4YG7 - chains T and C of the 8 polymer chains in the assembly; structure by X-ray diffraction, 3.77 A resolution.

Chain T:
Molecule: 50-nt DNA strand
Sequence (50 nucleotides; row label = number of the first residue in the row):
   670 GCTTATCCCC TTAAGGGGAT ATATATATAT ATATCCCCTT AAGGGGATAG

Chain C:
Name: Antitoxin HipB
Organism: Escherichia coli (strain K12)
Reference sequence: P23873 (HIPB_ECOLI); residue numbers follow UniProt; this construct covers 4-74
Amino-acid sequence (71 residues; numbered 4 to 74; the number before each row is that of its first residue):
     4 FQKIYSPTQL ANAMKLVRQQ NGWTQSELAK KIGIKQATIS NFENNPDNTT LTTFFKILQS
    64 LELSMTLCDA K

Interface between chain T and chain C:
Pairs across the interface (11):
  DA683(T) with Asn51(C), hydrogen bond to the phosphate; Thr53(C), phosphate contact
  DG684(T) with Thr41(C), hydrogen bond to the phosphate; Thr52(C), phosphate contact; Thr53(C), hydrogen bond to the phosphate; Thr56(C), hydrogen bond to the phosphate
  DG685(T) with Ile37(C), phosphate contact; Lys38(C), hydrogen bond to the phosphate; Thr41(C), hydrogen bond to the phosphate
  DG686(T) with Lys38(C), hydrogen bond to the base
  DG687(T) with Lys38(C), hydrogen bond to the base
Also at the interface, not in a pair above, chain T (6 interface residues in all): DA688
Also at the interface, not in a pair above, chain C (9 interface residues in all): Gly36, Asn44

In short:
6 residues of chain T and 9 residues of chain C are in contact; the contacts include 8 hydrogen bonds. Among
the polar pairs are DG686(T)-Lys38(C), DG687(T)-Lys38(C) and DA683(T)-Asn51(C).
Chain T is a 50-nt DNA strand and chain C is Antitoxin HipB (Escherichia coli (strain K12)); the structure,
Structure of FL autorepression promoter complex, was determined by X-ray diffraction together with 5K98, 4YG1
and 4YG4 from the same study.
